Entry 5GAM (electron microscopy, 3.70 A resolution); this record covers chains b and d of the 12 polymer chains in the assembly.

[Chain b]
Name: Small nuclear ribonucleoprotein-associated protein B
Organism: Saccharomyces cerevisiae
UniProtKB: P40018 (RSMB_YEAST); residue numbers follow UniProt; this construct covers 1-196
Amino-acid sequence (196 residues; row label = number of the first residue in the row):
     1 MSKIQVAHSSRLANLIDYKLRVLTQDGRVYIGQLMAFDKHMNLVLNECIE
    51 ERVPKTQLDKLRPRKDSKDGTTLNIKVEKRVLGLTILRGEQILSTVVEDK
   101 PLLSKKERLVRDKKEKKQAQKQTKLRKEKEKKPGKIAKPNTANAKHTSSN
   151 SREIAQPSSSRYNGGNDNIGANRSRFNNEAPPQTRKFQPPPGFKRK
Unresolved in the structure: 1-3, 56-74, 103-196
UniProt features mapped onto this chain:
  - motif: Lys-105 to Lys-132 (Nuclear localization signal)

[Chain d]
Name: Small nuclear ribonucleoprotein Sm D3
Organism: Saccharomyces cerevisiae
UniProtKB: P43321 (SMD3_YEAST); residue numbers follow UniProt; this construct covers 1-101
Amino-acid sequence (101 residues; row label = number of the first residue in the row):
     1 MTMNGIPVKLLNEAQGHIVSLELTTGATYRGKLVESEDSMNVQLRDVIAT
    51 EPQGAVTHMDQIFVRGSQIKFIVVPDLLKNAPLFKKNSSRPMPPIRGPKR
   101 R
Unresolved in the structure: 1-3, 86-101

[Chain b / chain d interface]
Pairs across the interface - 41 pairs, chain b then chain d:
  Thr-24(b) with Lys-70(d), hydrogen bond
  Asp-26(b) with Thr-24(d); Lys-70(d)
  Arg-28(b) with Glu-22(d), salt bridge; Lys-70(d)
  Tyr-30(b) with Lys-70(d), hydrogen bond; Phe-71(d)
  Ala-36(b) with Ile-6(d), hydrophobic
  Phe-37(b) with Pro-7(d)
  Asp-38(b) with Gly-5(d); Pro-7(d)
  Asn-42(b) with Pro-7(d)
  Val-44(b) with Pro-7(d), hydrophobic; Leu-10(d), hydrophobic
  Asn-46(b) with Lys-79(d)
  Glu-50(b) with Phe-71(d)
  Leu-82(b) with Phe-71(d), hydrophobic; Val-73(d)
  Gly-83(b) with Asp-76(d)
  Leu-84(b) with Val-73(d); Val-74(d), hydrogen bond (backbone-backbone); Pro-75(d); Leu-78(d); Lys-79(d)
  Thr-85(b) with Ile-72(d); Val-73(d)
  Ile-86(b) with Pro-7(d); Leu-10(d), hydrophobic; Leu-11(d); Phe-71(d); Ile-72(d), hydrogen bond (backbone-backbone); Val-74(d), hydrophobic
  Leu-87(b) with Lys-70(d); Phe-71(d), hydrophobic
  Arg-88(b) with Met-40(d); Gly-66(d), hydrogen bond (side chain-backbone); Ile-69(d); Lys-70(d), hydrogen bond (backbone-backbone)
  Glu-90(b) with Ser-67(d)
  Gln-91(b) with Thr-24(d); Lys-70(d)
Other interface residues (no listed pair), chain b (22 interface residues in all): Met-35, Glu-47
Other interface residues (no listed pair), chain d (21 interface residues in all): Phe-84

[Overview]
22 residues of chain b and 21 residues of chain d are in contact; the contacts include 6 hydrogen bonds and 1
salt bridge. Polar pairs include Arg-28(b)/Glu-22(d), Thr-24(b)/Lys-70(d) and Tyr-30(b)/Lys-70(d).
Chain b is Small nuclear ribonucleoprotein-associated protein B and chain d is Small nuclear ribonucleoprotein
Sm D3, both from Saccharomyces cerevisiae; the structure, Foot region of the yeast spliceosomal U4/U6.U5
tri-snRNP, was determined by electron microscopy together with 5GAN, 5GAO and 5GAP from the same study.
